5GPD - chains A and B; structure by X-ray diffraction, 3.50 A resolution.

Chain A (and B):
Name: Sterol regulatory element-binding protein 1
Organism: Schizosaccharomyces pombe  (strain 972 / ATCC 24843)
Notes: chain B of this document is another copy of the same molecule, construct and numbering; everything in this record applies to it too
UniProtKB: Q9UUD1 (SREBP_SCHPO); residue numbers follow UniProt; this construct covers 628-876
Sequence (252 residues; row label = number of the first residue in the row):
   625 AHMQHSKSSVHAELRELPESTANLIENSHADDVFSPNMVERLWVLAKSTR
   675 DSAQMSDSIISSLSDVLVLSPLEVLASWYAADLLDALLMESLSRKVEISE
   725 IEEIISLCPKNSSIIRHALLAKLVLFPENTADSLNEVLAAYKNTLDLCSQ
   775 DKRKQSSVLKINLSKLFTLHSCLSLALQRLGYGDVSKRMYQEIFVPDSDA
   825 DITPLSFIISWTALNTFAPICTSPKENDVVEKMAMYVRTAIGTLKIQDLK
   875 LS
Not modelled in the structure: 625-648, 663-667, 680-682, 776-780, 848-849, 871-876 (chain B: 625-691, 775-781, 876)
Construct notes: expression tag (625-627); engineered mutation Ser-644 (Cys in Q9UUD1), Ser-672 (Cys in Q9UUD1)
UniProt features mapped onto this chain:
  - mutagenesis: Leu-783 to Ile-785 (In PPP; abolished homotetramerization, leading to the formation of a monomer), Glu-855 to Gly-866 (In ERG; abolished homotetramerization and formation of a complex with scp1)
From the paper describing this entry:
  - self-association interface (contacts with another copy of this molecule): Lys-766, Leu-783 to Ile-785, Val-809, Arg-812, Phe-818
  - mutagenesis - W702D/Y703D: decreased stability
  - mutagenesis - E855K/R862E/G866D: abolished binding to Scp1-WD40
  - mutagenesis - W702D/Y703D: unchanged binding to Scp1-WD40

Interface between chain A and chain B:
Contacting residue pairs (33; chain A residue first):
  Ile-684(A) / Val-782(B)  hydrophobic
  Asn-759(A) / Arg-812(B)  hydrogen bond
  Leu-762(A) / Glu-816(B)
  Lys-766(A) / Gln-815(B)  hydrogen bond (side chain-backbone)
  Lys-766(A) / Glu-816(B)  salt bridge
  Leu-769(A) / Leu-787(B)  hydrophobic
  Leu-769(A) / Phe-818(B)
  Asp-770(A) / Phe-818(B)
  Ser-773(A) / Leu-787(B)
  Ser-773(A) / Phe-818(B)
  Ser-773(A) / Asp-821(B)  hydrogen bond
  Ser-781(A) / Leu-787(B)
  Val-782(A) / Ile-785(B)
  Leu-783(A) / Lys-784(B)
  Leu-783(A) / Ile-785(B)  hydrogen bond (backbone-backbone)
  Leu-783(A) / Leu-790(B)  hydrophobic
  Ile-785(A) / Val-782(B)
  Ile-785(A) / Leu-783(B)  hydrogen bond (backbone-backbone)
  Asn-786(A) / Val-782(B)
  Leu-787(A) / Leu-769(B)
  Leu-787(A) / Ser-773(B)
  Leu-790(A) / Leu-769(B)  hydrophobic
  Leu-790(A) / Leu-783(B)  hydrophobic
  His-794(A) / Lys-766(B)
  Tyr-806(A) / Val-809(B)  hydrophobic
  Val-809(A) / Tyr-806(B)  hydrophobic
  Glu-816(A) / Leu-762(B)
  Glu-816(A) / Lys-766(B)
  Phe-818(A) / Lys-766(B)
  Phe-818(A) / Leu-769(B)
  Phe-818(A) / Asp-770(B)
  Phe-818(A) / Ser-773(B)
  Asp-821(A) / Gln-774(B)
Also at the interface, not in a pair above, chain A (21 interface residues in all): Lys-784
Also at the interface, not in a pair above, chain B (23 interface residues in all): Asn-786, Asp-808, Ile-817, Val-853

Summary:
The interface between chain A and chain B involves 21 residues on one side and 23 on the other, with 5
hydrogen bonds and 1 salt bridge. Polar contacts include Lys-766(A)/Glu-816(B), Asn-759(A)/Arg-812(B) and
Lys-766(A)/Gln-815(B). The paper reports that W702D/Y703D of chain A reduce stability; a self-association
interface involving Lys-766(A), Leu-783(A) and Val-809(A) among others.
Both chains are Sterol regulatory element-binding protein 1 (Schizosaccharomyces pombe  (strain 972 / ATCC
24843)). Entry 5GPD (Crystal structure of the binding domain of SREBP from fission yeast) was determined by
X-ray diffraction (same publication as 5GRS).
